4GT5 - chain A; structure by X-ray diffraction, 2.40 A resolution.

== Chain A ==
Molecule: High affinity nerve growth factor receptor
Source organism: Homo sapiens
Notes: EC 2.7.10.1; fragment: receptor tyrosine kinase
Reference sequence: P04629 (NTRK1_HUMAN); residue numbers follow UniProt; this construct covers 498-796
Chain sequence (306 residues; each row starts with the number of its first residue):
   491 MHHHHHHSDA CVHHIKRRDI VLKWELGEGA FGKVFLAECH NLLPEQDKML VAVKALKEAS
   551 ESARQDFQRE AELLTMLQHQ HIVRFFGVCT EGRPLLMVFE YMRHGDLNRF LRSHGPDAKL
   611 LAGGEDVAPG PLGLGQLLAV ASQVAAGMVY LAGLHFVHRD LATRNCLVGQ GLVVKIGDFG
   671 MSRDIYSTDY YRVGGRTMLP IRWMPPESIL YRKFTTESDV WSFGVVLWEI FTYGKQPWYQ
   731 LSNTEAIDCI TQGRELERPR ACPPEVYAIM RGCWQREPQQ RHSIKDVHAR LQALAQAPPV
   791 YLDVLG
Unresolved in the structure: 491-497, 535-536, 549, 611-613, 794-796
Construct notes: expression tag (491-497)
Curated features (UniProtKB/Swiss-Prot):
  - motif (DXXLL): Asp537 to Val541, Asp607 to Leu611
  - active site: Asp650 (Proton acceptor)
  - binding site (ATP): Leu516 to Val524, Lys544
  - site: Tyr791 (Interaction with PLCG1)
  - modified residue (Phosphotyrosine): Tyr676, Tyr680, Tyr681, Tyr791
  - natural variant: Gly517 (G517E: In CIPA), Gly522 (G522E: In CIPA; G522R: In CIPA), Ile572 (I572S: In CIPA), Gly577 (G577R: In CIPA), Met587 (M587V: In CIPA), Asp596 (D596N: In CIPA), Arg649 (R649Q: In CIPA; R649W: In CIPA), Arg654 (R654C: In CIPA), Leu657 (L657P: In CIPA), Asp674 (D674Y: In CIPA), Pro695 (P695L: In CIPA), Ile699 (I699T: In CIPA), 7 further natural variant entries in UniProt
  - mutagenesis: Leu540 to Val541 (Abolishes interaction with GGA3), Lys544 (K544A: No effect on interaction with GGA3; K544N: Loss of kinase activity), Leu610 to Leu611 (No effect on interaction with GGA3), Tyr791 (Y791F: Loss of interaction with PLCG1 and altered phosphorylation of PLCG1. Altered neurite outgrowth and altered activation of the MAPK pathway; when associated with F-496)
Reported in the primary citation:
  - catalytic residues: Asp650
  - contacts within the chain: Leu564-Phe589, Arg654-Tyr680, Asp650-Tyr680
  - post-translational modification sites: Tyr680 (proposed by the authors, not directly observed)

== In short ==
Curated annotation (UniProt) lists active-site residue Asp650, 10 ATP-binding residues and 6 mutagenesis
sites. From the paper: the catalytic residue Asp650; a modification site at Tyr680.
Chain A is High affinity nerve growth factor receptor (Homo sapiens); the structure, Crystal structure of the
inactive TrkA kinase domain, was determined by X-ray diffraction (same publication as 4GT4).
